9L4V - chain A; structure by X-ray diffraction, 2.30 A resolution.

# Chain A
Name: BurB
From: Burkholderia thailandensis
UniProt: A0AAW9CLV1 (A0AAW9CLV1_BURTH); residues 1-172 here = UniProt positions 1-172
Sequence (180 residues; each row starts with the number of its first residue):
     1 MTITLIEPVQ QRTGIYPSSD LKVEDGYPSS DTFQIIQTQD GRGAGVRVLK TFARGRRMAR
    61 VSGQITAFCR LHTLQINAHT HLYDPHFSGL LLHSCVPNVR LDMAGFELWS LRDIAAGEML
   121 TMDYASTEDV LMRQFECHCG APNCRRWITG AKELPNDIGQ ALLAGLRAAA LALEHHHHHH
Not modelled in the structure: 1-10, 172-180
Sequence notes: conflict Val96 (Asp in A0AAW9CLV1); expression tag (173-180)
Small-molecule neighbours:
  - S-methyl-methionine (A1LUD): Cys69, Arg70, Leu71, Thr73, Leu74, Ser88, Gly89, Leu91, Met122, Tyr124, Glu128, Leu131, Met132, Arg133
  - S-adenosylmethionine (SAM): Gly41, Arg42, Gly43, Ala44, Leu71, His72, Gly89, Leu90, Leu91, Leu92, His93, Tyr124, Arg133, Phe135, Glu136, Cys137, His138, Cys139
What the authors report for this chain:
  - binding site for S-adenosylmethionine: Arg42, Ala44, His72, His93, Arg133, His138
  - conformationally variable residues (loop rearrangement): Gln37 to Ala44
  - mutagenesis - Y124A: abolished catalytic activity
  - mutagenesis - S88A, Y124F: decreased catalytic activity

# In short
Chain A binds S-adenosylmethionine and S-methyl-methionine. The paper reports a binding site for
S-adenosylmethionine at Arg42, Ala44 and His72 among others; S88A and Y124F reduce catalytic activity.
Chain A is BurB (Burkholderia thailandensis); the structure, The crystal structure of BurB-SMM-SAM complex,
was determined by X-ray diffraction together with 9L4T from the same study.
